8D0K - chains C and E of the 8 polymer chains in the assembly; structure by electron microscopy, 4.27 A resolution (low resolution: residue-level contacts below are approximate; hydrogen-bond / salt-bridge calls are withheld).

== Chain C ==
Molecule: CST complex subunit TEN1
From: Homo sapiens
UniProtKB: Q86WV5 (TEN1L_HUMAN); residues 3-123 here = UniProt positions 3-123
Amino-acid sequence (152 residues; row label = number of the first residue in the row; numbers below 1 keep their minus sign (Met-28 is residue -28)):
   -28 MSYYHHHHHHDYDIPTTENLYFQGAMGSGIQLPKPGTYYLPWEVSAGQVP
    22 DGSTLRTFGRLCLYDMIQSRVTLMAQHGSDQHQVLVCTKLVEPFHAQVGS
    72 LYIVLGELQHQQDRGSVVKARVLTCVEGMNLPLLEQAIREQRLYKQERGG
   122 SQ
Not modelled in the structure: -28 to 2
Sequence notes: expression tag (-28 to 2)
UniProt features mapped onto this chain:
  - mutagenesis: Tyr115 (Y115A: 2.5-fold reduction in binding affinity for STN1), Arg119 (R119Q: 2-fold reduction in binding affinity for STN1)

== Chain E ==
Molecule: DNA primase large subunit
From: Homo sapiens
UniProtKB: P49643 (PRI2_HUMAN); numbering as in UniProt (aligned over 2-509)
Amino-acid sequence (523 residues; numbered -13 to 509; the number before each row is that of its first residue; numbers below 1 keep their minus sign (Met-13 is residue -13)):
   -13 MGHHHHHHGSGSGSGEFSGRKWRKLRLAGDQRNASYPHCLQFYLQPPSEN
    37 ISLIEFENLAIDRVKLLKSVENLGVSYVKGTEQYQSKLESELRKLKFSYR
    87 ENLEDEYEPRRRDHISHFILRLAYCQSEELRRWFIQQEMDLLRFRFSILP
   137 KDKIQDFLKDSQLQFEAISDEEKTLREQEIVASSPSLSGLKLGFESIYKI
   187 PFADALDLFRGRKVYLEDGFAYVPLKDIVAIILNEFRAKLSKALALTARS
   237 LPAVQSDERLQPLLNHLSHSYTGQDYSTQGNVGKISLDQIDLLSTKSFPP
   287 CMRQLHKALRENHHLRHGGRMQYGLFLKGIGLTLEQALQFWKQEFIKGKM
   337 DPDKFDKGYSYNIRHSFGKEGKRTDYTPFSCLKIILSNPPSQGDYHGCPF
   387 RHSDPELLKQKLQSYKISPGGISQILDLVKGTHYQVACQKYFEMIHNVDD
   437 CGFSLNHPNQFFCESQRILNGGKDIKKEPIQPETPQPKPSVQKTKDASSA
   487 LASLNSSLEMDMEGLEDYFSEDS
Not modelled in the structure: -13 to 15, 257-265, 456-509
Sequence notes: initiating methionine (-13); expression tag (-12 to 1)
UniProt features mapped onto this chain:
  - region: Leu253 to Lys270 (Interdomain linker)
  - binding site ([4Fe-4S] cluster): Cys287, Cys367, Cys384, Cys424
  - modified residue: Thr470 (Phosphothreonine)
  - mutagenesis: Arg97 (R97A: Decreases primase affinity for POLA1 by 10-fold), Phe104 (F104A: Decreases primase affinity for POLA1 by 40-fold), Arg107 (R107A: Decreases primase affinity for POLA1 by 30-fold), Leu108 (L108A: Decreases primase affinity for POLA1 by 40-fold), Ser256 to Lys270 (Decreases RNA primer di-nucleotide formation about 5-fold. Does not affect the ratio between the di-nucleotide and its extension products)

== Chain C / chain E interface ==
Pairs across the interface - 8 pairs, chain C then chain E:
  Met37(C) with Thr233(E); Ser236(E); Leu237(E)
  Ile38(C) with Thr233(E)
  Glu63(C) with Ser236(E)
  Phe65(C) with Ala239(E)
  His66(C) with Ala239(E); Val240(E)
Also at the interface, not in a pair above, chain C (7 interface residues in all): Pro64, Ala67

== In short ==
The interface between chain C and chain E involves 7 residues on one side and 5 on the other. From UniProt: 2
mutagenesis sites on chain C; 4 [4Fe-4S] cluster-binding residues and 4 mutagenesis sites on chain E.
Chain C is CST complex subunit TEN1 and chain E is DNA primase large subunit, both from Homo sapiens; the
structure, Human CST-DNA polymerase alpha/primase preinitiation complex bound to 4xTEL-foldback template -
PRIM2C advanced PIC, was determined by electron microscopy, deposited together with 8D0B.
